Entry 8EI5 (X-ray diffraction, 2.60 A resolution); this record covers chains A and E.

Chain A:
Protein: NEDD4-like E3 ubiquitin-protein ligase WWP2
From: Homo sapiens
Notes: EC 2.3.2.26; fragment: HECT domain
UniProt: O00308 (WWP2_HUMAN); residues 492-865 here = UniProt positions 492-865
Sequence (376 residues; numbered 490 to 865; the number before each row is that of its first residue):
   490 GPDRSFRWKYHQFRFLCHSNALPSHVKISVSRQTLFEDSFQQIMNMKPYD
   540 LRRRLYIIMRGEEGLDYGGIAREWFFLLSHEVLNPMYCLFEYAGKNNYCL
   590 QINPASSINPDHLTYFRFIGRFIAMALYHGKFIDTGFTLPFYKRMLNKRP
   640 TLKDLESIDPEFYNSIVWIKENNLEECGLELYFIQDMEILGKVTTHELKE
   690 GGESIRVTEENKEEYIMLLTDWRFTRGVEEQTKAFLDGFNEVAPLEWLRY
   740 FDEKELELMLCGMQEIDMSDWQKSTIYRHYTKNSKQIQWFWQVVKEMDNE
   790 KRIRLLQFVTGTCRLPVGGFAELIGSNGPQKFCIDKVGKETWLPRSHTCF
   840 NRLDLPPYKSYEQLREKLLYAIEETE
Disordered / not traced: 490-491
Sequence notes: expression tag (490-491)
Metal / ion sites: Zn2+ near T799 (its only coordinating residue here)
Residues lining bound ligands: N,N'-(1,4-phenylene)diacetamide (WHL): C666, G667, L668, E669
Swiss-Prot annotation at these positions:
  - active site: C838 (Glycyl thioester intermediate)
  - mutagenesis: K498 (K498R: Does not affect FBXL15-mediated ubiquitination), H500 (H500K: Does not affect FBXL15-mediated ubiquitination), C838 (C838A: Abolishes ubiquitination of POU5F1)

Chain E:
Protein: H301
Sequence (19 residues; row label = number of the first residue in the row; numbering starts at 0):
     0 XDPADRRCIQAARVCAVLX
Disordered / not traced: 0-4, 18
Glycans and other covalent adducts: N,N'-(1,4-phenylene)diacetamide (WHL) linked to C7, C14
Modified residues: ACE (acetyl group) at position 0; NH2 (amino group) at position 18

Interface between chain A and chain E:
Residue-residue contacts (23; chain A residue first):
  E650(A) - R12(E)  salt bridge
  E650(A) - V16(E)
  F651(A) - V16(E)  hydrophobic
  F651(A) - L17(E)  hydrophobic
  S654(A) - V13(E)
  S654(A) - V16(E)
  S654(A) - L17(E)
  I655(A) - L17(E)  hydrophobic
  W657(A) - R6(E)
  W657(A) - Q9(E)
  W657(A) - A10(E)  hydrophobic
  W657(A) - V13(E)  hydrophobic
  I658(A) - V13(E)  hydrophobic
  I658(A) - L17(E)  hydrophobic
  N661(A) - R6(E)  hydrogen bond
  N662(A) - R6(E)
  C666(A) - R6(E)
  L668(A) - C14(E)  hydrophobic
  E669(A) - C14(E)
  L670(A) - C14(E)  hydrophobic
  Q674(A) - L17(E)
  Y704(A) - L17(E)
  L708(A) - L17(E)  hydrophobic
Also at the interface, not in a pair above, chain A (16 interface residues in all): E665

In short:
The interface between chain A and chain E involves 16 residues on one side and 8 on the other, with 1 hydrogen
bond and 1 salt bridge. Polar pairs include E650(A)-R12(E) and N661(A)-R6(E). Ligands of chain A:
N,N'-(1,4-phenylene)diacetamide. N,N'-(1,4-phenylene)diacetamide is covalently linked to C14(E).
Chain A is NEDD4-like E3 ubiquitin-protein ligase WWP2 (Homo sapiens) and chain E is H301; the structure,
Crystal structure of the WWP2 HECT domain in complex with H301, a Helicon Polypeptide, was determined by X-ray
diffraction (same publication as 8EHZ, 8EI0, 8EI1, 8EI2, 8EI3, 8EI6 and 6 further entries).
